1JOB - chain A; structure by X-ray diffraction, 2.40 A resolution.

# Chain A
Name: Olfactory Marker Protein
Source organism: Mus musculus
Reference sequence: Q64288 (OMP_MOUSE); residues 102-263 here correspond to UniProt positions 2-163 (UniProt number = residue number - 100)
Chain sequence (162 residues; numbered 102 to 263; the number before each row is that of its first residue):
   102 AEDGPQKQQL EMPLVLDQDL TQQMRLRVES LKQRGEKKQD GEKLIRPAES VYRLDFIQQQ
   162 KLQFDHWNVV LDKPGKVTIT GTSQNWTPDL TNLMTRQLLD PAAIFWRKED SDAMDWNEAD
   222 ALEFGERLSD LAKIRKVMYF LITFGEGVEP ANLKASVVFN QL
Ion coordination: Zn2+ site 1: Glu-103, Asp-221; Zn2+ site 2: Asp-104, Lys-108, Asp-166, Glu-219; Zn2+ site 3: Asp-118, Asp-120, Glu-247; Zn2+ site 4 near Asp-141 (its only coordinating residue here); Zn2+ site 5: Asp-166, Asp-216, Glu-219
UniProt features mapped onto this chain:
  - modified residue: Ala-102 (N-acetylalanine)

# Summary
The Zn2+ site 1 is built by Glu-103 and Asp-221. Asp-104, Lys-108, Asp-166 and Glu-219 form the Zn2+ site 2.
Chain A is Olfactory Marker Protein (Mus musculus); the structure, Crystal Structure of Murine Olfactory
Marker Protein in Spacegroup P3121, was determined by X-ray diffraction, deposited together with 1JOD and
1F35.
